Entry 8W6I (electron microscopy, 3.70 A resolution); this record covers chains B and D of the 4 polymer chains in the assembly.

# Chain B (and D)
Protein: Cell division ATP-binding protein FtsE
Organism: Escherichia coli K-12
Notes: chain D of this document is another copy of the same molecule, construct and numbering; everything in this record applies to it too
Reference sequence: P0A9R7 (FTSE_ECOLI); residues 1-222 here = UniProt positions 1-222
Chain sequence (222 residues; numbered 1 to 222; the number before each row is that of its first residue):
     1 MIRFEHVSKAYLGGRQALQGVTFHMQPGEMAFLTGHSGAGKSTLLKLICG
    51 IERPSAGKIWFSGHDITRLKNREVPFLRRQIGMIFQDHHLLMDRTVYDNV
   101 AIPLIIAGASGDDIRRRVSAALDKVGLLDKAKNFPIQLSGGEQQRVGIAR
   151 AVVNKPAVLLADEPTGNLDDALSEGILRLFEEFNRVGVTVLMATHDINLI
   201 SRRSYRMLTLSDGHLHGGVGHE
Not modelled in the structure: 218-222 (chain D: 220-222)
Curated features (UniProtKB/Swiss-Prot):
  - binding site (ATP): G35 to S42
  - mutagenesis: K41 (K41R: Does not bind ATP), C49 (C49A: Prevents dimer formation. Does not alter ATP-binding)
Small-molecule neighbours:
  - ATP-gamma-S (AGS; phosphothiophosphoric acid-adenylate ester), molecule 1: Y11, R15, A17, H36, S37, G38, A39, G40, K41, S42, T43, Q86, E163, H195
  - ATP-gamma-S (AGS), molecule 2: K130, Q137, L138, S139, G140, G141, E142, N167

# Interface between chain B and chain D
Contacting residue pairs (27; chain B residue first):
  R15(B) - K130(D)
  H36(B) - D169(D)
  S37(B) - R145(D)
  S37(B) - L168(D)
  S37(B) - D169(D)  hydrogen bond
  S37(B) - L172(D)
  Q86(B) - G140(D)
  D87(B) - H88(D)
  G140(B) - Q86(D)  hydrogen bond (backbone-side chain)
  G141(B) - S37(D)  hydrogen bond (backbone-side chain)
  R145(B) - S37(D)  hydrogen bond
  E163(B) - G166(D)
  E163(B) - N167(D)  hydrogen bond
  G166(B) - E163(D)
  G166(B) - G166(D)
  N167(B) - E163(D)
  N167(B) - H195(D)  hydrogen bond (backbone-side chain)
  L168(B) - H195(D)  hydrogen bond (backbone-side chain)
  D169(B) - G35(D)
  D169(B) - H36(D)
  D169(B) - K41(D)  salt bridge
  D169(B) - H195(D)  salt bridge
  L172(B) - S37(D)
  H195(B) - L168(D)
  H195(B) - D169(D)  hydrogen bond (side chain-backbone)
  H195(B) - D170(D)
  I197(B) - D170(D)
Interface residues without a listed pair, chain B (24 interface residues in all): G35, S42, H88, K130, S139, E142, Q143, D196
Interface residues without a listed pair, chain D (21 interface residues in all): R15, D87, S139, N198

# Overview
24 residues of chain B face 21 of chain D across their interface, with 8 hydrogen bonds and 2 salt bridges.
Polar pairs include D169(B)-K41(D), D169(B)-H195(D) and S37(B)-D169(D). Bound to chain B: ATP-gamma-S.
Both chains are Cell division ATP-binding protein FtsE (Escherichia coli K-12). Entry 8W6I (Cryo-EM structure
of Escherichia coli Str K12 FtsEX complex with ATP-gamma-S in peptidisc) was determined by electron
microscopy.
